9FG0 - chains A and B of the 6 polymer chains in the assembly; structure by electron microscopy, 3.60 A resolution.

# Chain A
Name: Gamma-aminobutyric acid receptor subunit alpha-1
Organism: Homo sapiens
UniProtKB: P14867 (GBRA1_HUMAN); residues 10-418 here correspond to UniProt positions 37-445 (UniProt number = residue number + 27)
Chain sequence (338 residues; each row starts with the number of its first residue; note: 71 numbers in that range are skipped by the numbering (no residue carries them; nothing is unmodelled there)):
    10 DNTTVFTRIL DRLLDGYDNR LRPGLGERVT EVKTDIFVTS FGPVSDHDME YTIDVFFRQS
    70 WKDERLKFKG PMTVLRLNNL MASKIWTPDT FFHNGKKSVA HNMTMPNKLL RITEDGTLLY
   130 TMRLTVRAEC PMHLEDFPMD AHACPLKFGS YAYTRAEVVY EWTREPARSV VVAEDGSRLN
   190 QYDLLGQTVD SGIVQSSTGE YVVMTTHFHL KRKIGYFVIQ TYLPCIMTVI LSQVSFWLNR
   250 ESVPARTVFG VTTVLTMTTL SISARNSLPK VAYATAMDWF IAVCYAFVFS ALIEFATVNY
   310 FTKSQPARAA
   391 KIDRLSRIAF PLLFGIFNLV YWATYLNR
Differences from the reference sequence: linker (313-319)
Curated features (UniProtKB/Swiss-Prot):
  - binding site (4-aminobutanoate): Arg67, Thr130
  - binding site (3alpha-hydroxy-5alpha-pregnan-11,20-dione): Trp246
  - glycosylation (N-linked (GlcNAc...) asparagine): Asn11, Asn111
Disulfides: Cys139-Cys153
Covalent attachments: glycan linked to Asn111
Ligand contacts: gamma-amino-butanoic acid (ABU): Phe65, Arg67, Thr130

# Chain B
Name: Gamma-aminobutyric acid receptor subunit beta-3
Organism: Homo sapiens
UniProtKB: P28472 (GBRB3_HUMAN); residues 8-447 here correspond to UniProt positions 33-472 (UniProt number = residue number + 25)
Chain sequence (333 residues; row label = number of the first residue in the row; note: 107 numbers in that range are skipped by the numbering (no residue carries them; nothing is unmodelled there)):
     8 NMSFVKETVD KLLKGYDIRL RPDFGGPPVC VGMNIDIASI DMVSEVNMDY TLTMYFQQYW
    68 RDKRLAYSGI PLNLTLDNRV ADQLWVPDTY FLNDKKSFVH GVTVKNRMIR LHPDGTVLYG
   128 LRITTTAACM MDLRRYPLDE QNCTLEIESY GYTTDDIEFY WRGGDKAVTG VERIELPQFS
   188 IVEHRLVSRN VVFATGAYPR LSLSFRLKRN IGYFILQTYM PSILITILSW VSFWINYDAS
   248 AARVALGITT VLTMTTINTH LRETLPKIPY VKAIDMYLMG CFVFVFLALL EYAFVNYIFF
   308 SQPARAA
   422 AIDRWSRIVF PFTFSLFNLV YWLYYV
Differences from the reference sequence: linker (308-314)
Curated features (UniProtKB/Swiss-Prot):
  - binding site (benzamidine): Asp95 to Tyr97, Glu155 to Tyr157, Phe200
  - binding site (4-aminobutanoate): Tyr97, Glu155, Tyr157, Thr202
  - binding site (histamine): Tyr97, Ser156, Tyr157, Thr202
  - glycosylation (N-linked (GlcNAc...) asparagine): Asn8, Asn80, Asn149
Disulfides: Cys136-Cys150
Covalent attachments: N-acetylglucosamine (NAG) linked to Asn80; glycan linked to Asn149
Ligand contacts: gamma-amino-butanoic acid (ABU): Tyr97, Glu155, Ser156, Tyr157, Phe200, Thr202, Tyr205

# Chain A / chain B interface
Residue-residue contacts (68; chain A residue first):
  Phe15(A) - Leu27(B)  hydrophobic
  Phe15(A) - Phe31(B)  hydrophobic
  Thr16(A) - Asp24(B)  hydrogen bond
  Thr16(A) - Leu27(B)
  Leu19(A) - Arg26(B)
  Leu19(A) - Leu27(B)  hydrophobic
  Asp20(A) - Arg26(B)  salt bridge
  Phe65(A) - Tyr97(B)
  Phe65(A) - Tyr157(B)
  Arg67(A) - Ala201(B)
  Arg67(A) - Thr202(B)
  Arg85(A) - Asp163(B)  salt bridge
  Asn87(A) - Ile25(B)
  Asn87(A) - Arg26(B)
  Leu89(A) - Ile25(B)  hydrophobic
  Met90(A) - Arg26(B)  hydrogen bond
  His110(A) - Lys102(B)
  Met112(A) - Thr96(B)
  Met112(A) - Tyr97(B)
  Met112(A) - Phe98(B)  hydrophobic
  Met112(A) - Ser104(B)
  Met112(A) - Phe105(B)  hydrophobic
  Met112(A) - Val106(B)  hydrophobic
  Met112(A) - Ile130(B)  hydrophobic
  Thr113(A) - Thr96(B)  hydrogen bond (backbone-backbone)
  Thr113(A) - Ile130(B)
  Met114(A) - Val93(B)  hydrophobic
  Met114(A) - Pro94(B)
  Met114(A) - Thr96(B)
  Asn116(A) - Tyr97(B)
  Asn116(A) - Tyr157(B)  hydrogen bond (backbone-side chain)
  Lys117(A) - Tyr157(B)
  Leu118(A) - Gly158(B)
  Arg120(A) - Thr202(B)  hydrogen bond (side chain-backbone)
  Arg120(A) - Tyr205(B)  hydrogen bond
  Thr130(A) - Tyr157(B)
  Met131(A) - Tyr157(B)  hydrogen bond (backbone-side chain)
  Arg132(A) - Tyr97(B)
  Arg132(A) - Phe98(B)
  Arg132(A) - Leu99(B)  hydrogen bond (side chain-backbone)
  Arg132(A) - Asp101(B)
  Arg132(A) - Tyr157(B)  hydrogen bond (backbone-side chain)
  Arg187(A) - Ala135(B)
  Asn189(A) - Pro276(B)
  Tyr225(A) - Pro276(B)  hydrophobic
  Ile228(A) - Val278(B)  hydrophobic
  Gln229(A) - Asn265(B)
  Gln229(A) - Arg269(B)
  Thr230(A) - Arg269(B)  hydrogen bond
  Met236(A) - Met286(B)  hydrophobic
  Met236(A) - Phe289(B)  hydrophobic
  Leu240(A) - Val258(B)  hydrophobic
  Leu240(A) - Phe293(B)  hydrophobic
  Val243(A) - Leu297(B)  hydrophobic
  Trp246(A) - Tyr304(B)
  Leu247(A) - Asn303(B)
  Asn248(A) - Asn303(B)
  Ser251(A) - Ser247(B)  hydrogen bond
  Ala254(A) - Ser247(B)
  Ala254(A) - Val251(B)
  Phe258(A) - Val251(B)  hydrophobic
  Phe258(A) - Leu296(B)  hydrophobic
  Thr261(A) - Ile255(B)
  Thr261(A) - Leu259(B)
  Thr265(A) - Leu259(B)
  Leu269(A) - Thr262(B)
  Ser272(A) - Arg269(B)  hydrogen bond
  Ala273(A) - Arg269(B)
Interface residues without a listed pair, chain A (53 interface residues in all): Leu23, Phe46, Met81, Leu84, Lys93, Gln190, Pro253, Val257, Thr262, Leu264, Ser276, Arg397
Interface residues without a listed pair, chain B (54 interface residues in all): Gly32, Trp92, Asp95, Asn100, Leu128, Met137, Thr160, Phe200, Ala248, Ala252, Thr266, Asp282, Ala300

# In short
53 residues of chain A and 54 residues of chain B are in contact; the contacts include 12 hydrogen bonds and 2
salt bridges. Polar contacts include Asp20(A)-Arg26(B), Arg85(A)-Asp163(B) and Thr16(A)-Asp24(B).
Gamma-amino-butanoic acid is bound between chain A and chain B.
Chain A is Gamma-aminobutyric acid receptor subunit alpha-1 and chain B is Gamma-aminobutyric acid receptor
subunit beta-3, both from Homo sapiens; the structure, Cryo-EM structure of the alpha1beta3gamma2 GABA(A)
receptor in complex with GABA and Nb38 in the short-lived ..., was determined by electron microscopy.
